Entry 6UU9 (X-ray diffraction, 5.40 A resolution (low resolution: residue-level contacts below are approximate; hydrogen-bond / salt-bridge calls are withheld)); this record covers chains DDD and 111 of the 9 polymer chains in the assembly.

[Chain DDD]
Name: DNA-directed RNA polymerase subunit beta'
Source organism: Escherichia coli
Notes: EC 2.7.7.6
UniProtKB: P0A8T7 (RPOC_ECOLI); residue numbers follow UniProt; this construct covers 1-1407
Chain sequence (1407 residues; each row starts with the number of its first residue):
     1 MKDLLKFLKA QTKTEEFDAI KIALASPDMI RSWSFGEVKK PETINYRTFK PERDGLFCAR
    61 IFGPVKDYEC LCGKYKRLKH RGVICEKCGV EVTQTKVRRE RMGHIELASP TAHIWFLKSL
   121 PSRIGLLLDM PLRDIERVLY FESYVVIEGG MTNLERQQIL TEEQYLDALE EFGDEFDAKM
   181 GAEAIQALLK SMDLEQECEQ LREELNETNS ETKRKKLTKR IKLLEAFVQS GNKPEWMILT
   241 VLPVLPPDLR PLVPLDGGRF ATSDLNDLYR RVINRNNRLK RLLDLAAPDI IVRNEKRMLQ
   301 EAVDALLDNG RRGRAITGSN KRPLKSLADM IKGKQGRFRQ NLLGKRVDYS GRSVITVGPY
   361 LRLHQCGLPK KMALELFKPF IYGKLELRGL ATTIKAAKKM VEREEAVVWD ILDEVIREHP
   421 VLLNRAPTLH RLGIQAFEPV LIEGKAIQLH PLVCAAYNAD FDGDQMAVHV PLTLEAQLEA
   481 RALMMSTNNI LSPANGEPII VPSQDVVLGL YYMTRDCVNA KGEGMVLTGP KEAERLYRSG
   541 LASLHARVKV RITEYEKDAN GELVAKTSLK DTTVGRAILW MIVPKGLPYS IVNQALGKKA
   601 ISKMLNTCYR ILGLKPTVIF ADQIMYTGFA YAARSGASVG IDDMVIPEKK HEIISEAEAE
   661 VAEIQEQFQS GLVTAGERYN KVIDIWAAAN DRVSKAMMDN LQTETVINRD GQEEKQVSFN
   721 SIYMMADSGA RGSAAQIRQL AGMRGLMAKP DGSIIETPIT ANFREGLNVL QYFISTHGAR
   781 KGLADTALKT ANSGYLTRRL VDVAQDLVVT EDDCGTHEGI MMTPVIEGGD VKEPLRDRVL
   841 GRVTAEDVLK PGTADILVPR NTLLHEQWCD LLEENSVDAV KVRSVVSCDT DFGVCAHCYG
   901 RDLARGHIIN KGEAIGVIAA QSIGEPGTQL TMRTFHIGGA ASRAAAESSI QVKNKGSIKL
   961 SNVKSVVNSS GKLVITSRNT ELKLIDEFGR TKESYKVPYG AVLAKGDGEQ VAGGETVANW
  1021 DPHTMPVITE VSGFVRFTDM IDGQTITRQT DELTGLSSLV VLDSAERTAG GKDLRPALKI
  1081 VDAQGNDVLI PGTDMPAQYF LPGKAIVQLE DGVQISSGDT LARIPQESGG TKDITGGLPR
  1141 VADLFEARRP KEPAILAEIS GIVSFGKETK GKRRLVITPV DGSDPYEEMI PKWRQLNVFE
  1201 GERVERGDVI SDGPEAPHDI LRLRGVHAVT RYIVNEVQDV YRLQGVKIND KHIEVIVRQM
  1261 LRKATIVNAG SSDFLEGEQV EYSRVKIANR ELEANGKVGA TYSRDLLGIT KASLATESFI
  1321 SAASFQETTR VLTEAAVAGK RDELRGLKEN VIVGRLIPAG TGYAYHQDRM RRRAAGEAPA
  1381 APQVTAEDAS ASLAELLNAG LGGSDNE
Disordered / not traced: 1-14, 1377-1407
Bound ions: Zn2+ site 1: Cys72, Cys85, Cys88; Mg2+: Asp460, Asp462, Asp464 (together with 2',3'-dideoxyadenosine-5'-monophosphate) (shared with 1 residue of chain 333); Zn2+ site 2: Cys814, Cys898
Ligand contacts:
  - 2',3'-dideoxyadenosine-5'-monophosphate (2DA): Arg425, Ala426, Pro427, Asn458, Asp460, Asp462, Asp464, Thr786, Thr790, Gln929, Met932
  - diphosphate: Asn458, Asp460, Asp462, Arg933, His936, Ile937
Swiss-Prot annotation at these positions:
  - binding site (Zn(2+)): Cys70, Cys72, Cys85, Cys88, Cys814, Cys888, Cys895, Cys898
  - binding site (Mg(2+)): Asp460, Asp462, Asp464
  - modified residue: Lys983 (N6-acetyllysine)
  - mutagenesis: Gln504 (Q504P: Resistant to antibiotics salinamide A and B), Asn690 (N690D: Resistant to antibiotics salinamide A and B), Met697 (M697V: Resistant to antibiotics salinamide A and B), Ala735 (A735T: Resistant to antibiotics salinamide A and B), Arg738 (R738C/H/P/S: Resistant to antibiotics salinamide A and B), Ala748 (A748E: Resistant to antibiotics salinamide A and B), Pro758 (P758S/T: Resistant to antibiotics salinamide A and B), Phe763 (F763C: Resistant to antibiotics salinamide A and B), Ser775 (S775A: Resistant to antibiotics salinamide A and B), Ala779 (A779T/V: Resistant to antibiotics salinamide A and B), Arg780 (R780C: Resistant to antibiotics salinamide A and B), Gly782 (G782A/C: Resistant to antibiotics salinamide A and B), 1 further mutagenesis entry in UniProt

[Chain 111]
Molecule: Synthetic DNA 50-mer (promoter non-template strand)
Sequence (50 nucleotides; row label = number of the first residue in the row):
    10 ACCTTGACAT CCCACCTCAC GTATGCTATA ATGTGTGCAG TCTGACGCGG
Disordered / not traced: 10-24, 45-50

[How chain DDD and chain 111 interact]
Residue-residue contacts (4; chain DDD residue first):
  Tyr46(DDD) with DT31(111)
  Lys321(DDD) with DT52(111)
  Arg1148(DDD) with DG58(111); DG59(111)
Interface residues without a listed pair, chain DDD (5 interface residues in all): Glu42, Arg53
Interface residues without a listed pair, chain 111 (5 interface residues in all): DA32

[In short]
The chain DDD/chain 111 interface involves 5 residues from each chain. Chain DDD binds diphosphate and
2',3'-dideoxyadenosine-5'-monophosphate. The Zn2+ site 1 is built by Cys72(DDD), Cys85(DDD) and Cys88(DDD).
Curated annotation (UniProt) lists 8 Zn2+-binding residues, 3 Mg2+-binding residues and 13 mutagenesis sites
on chain DDD.
Chain DDD is DNA-directed RNA polymerase subunit beta' (Escherichia coli) and chain 111 is Synthetic DNA
50-mer (promoter non-template strand); the structure, E. coli mutant sigma-S transcription initiation complex
with an 8-nt RNA ("Fresh" mutant crystal soaked with ..., was determined by X-ray diffraction together with
6UTV, 6UTW, 6UTX, 6UTY, 6UTZ, 6UU0 and 11 further entries from the same study.
